PDB entry 8RLT | X-ray diffraction, 2.25 A resolution | chains A and D of the 5 polymer chains in the assembly

[Chain A]
Molecule: HLA class I histocompatibility antigen, alpha chain E
Source organism: Homo sapiens
Reference sequence: P13747 (HLAE_HUMAN); residues 1-276 here correspond to UniProt positions 22-297 (UniProt number = residue number + 21)
Sequence (276 residues; row label = number of the first residue in the row):
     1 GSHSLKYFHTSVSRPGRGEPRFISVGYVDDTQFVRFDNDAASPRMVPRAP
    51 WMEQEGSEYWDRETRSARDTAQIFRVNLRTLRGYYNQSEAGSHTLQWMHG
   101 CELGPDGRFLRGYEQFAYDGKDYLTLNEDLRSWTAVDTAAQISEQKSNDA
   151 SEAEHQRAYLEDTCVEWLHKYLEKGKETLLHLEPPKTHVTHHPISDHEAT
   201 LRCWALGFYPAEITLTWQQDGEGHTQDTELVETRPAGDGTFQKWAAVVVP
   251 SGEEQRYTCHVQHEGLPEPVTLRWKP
Cystine bridges: Cys101-Cys164, Cys203-Cys259

[Chain D]
Molecule: T cell receptor alpha variable 12-2, T cell receptor alpha chain MC.7.G5
Source organism: Homo sapiens
Reference sequence: chimeric construct of A0A075B6T6, P0DTU3: residues 2-91 from A0A075B6T6 (TVAL2_HUMAN) positions 23-112 (UniProt number = residue number + 21); residues 110-198 from P0DTU3 positions 132-220 (UniProt number = residue number + 22)
Sequence (199 residues; numbered 0 to 198; the number before each row is that of its first residue; numbering starts at 0):
     0 MAKEVEQNSGPLSVPEGAIASLNCTYSDRGSVSFFWYRQYSGKSPELIMS
    50 IYLNGLKEDGRFTAQLNKASQYVSLLIRDSQPSDSATYLCAVGNHNTGNM
   100 LTFGGGTRLMVKPHIQNPDPAVYQLRDSKSSDKSVCLFTDFDSQTNVSQS
   150 KDSDVYITDKCVLDMRSMDFKSNSAVAWSNKSDFACANAFNNSIIPEDT
Unresolved in the structure: 0-1, 131-132, 149-151, 191-198
Cystine bridges: Cys23-Cys89, Cys135-Cys185
Sequence notes: initiating methionine (0); expression tag (1); variant Val31 (Gln52 in A0A075B6T6), Ser49 (Phe70 in A0A075B6T6), Leu52 (Ser73 in A0A075B6T6), Leu55 (Asp76 in A0A075B6T6), Gly92, Asn93, His94, Asn95, Thr96, Gly97, Asn98, Met99, Leu100, Thr101, Phe102, Gly103, Gly104, Gly105, Thr106, Arg107, Leu108, Met109, His113 (Asn135 in P0DTU3), Cys160 (Thr182 in P0DTU3)

[How chain A and chain D interact]
Residue-residue contacts - 16 pairs, chain A then chain D:
  Arg62(A) - His94(D)
  Arg62(A) - Asn95(D)  hydrogen bond
  Arg65(A) - His94(D)  hydrogen bond (side chain-backbone)
  Arg65(A) - Asn95(D)  hydrogen bond (side chain-backbone)
  Arg65(A) - Thr96(D)
  Arg65(A) - Gly97(D)
  Ser66(A) - His94(D)
  Glu154(A) - Tyr51(D)
  Glu154(A) - Lys56(D)  salt bridge
  His155(A) - Tyr51(D)
  Arg157(A) - Leu52(D)
  Ala158(A) - Tyr51(D)  hydrophobic
  Ala158(A) - Leu52(D)  hydrophobic
  Glu161(A) - Leu52(D)
  Asp162(A) - Asn53(D)
  Asp162(A) - Lys67(D)  salt bridge
Interface residues without a listed pair, chain A (11 interface residues in all): Glu63, Thr163
Interface residues without a listed pair, chain D (11 interface residues in all): Val31, Ser49

[Overview]
The chain A/chain D interface involves 11 residues from each chain; the contacts include 3 hydrogen bonds and
2 salt bridges. Among the polar pairs are Glu154(A)-Lys56(D), Asp162(A)-Lys67(D) and Arg62(A)-Asn95(D).
Chain A is HLA class I histocompatibility antigen, alpha chain E and chain D is T cell receptor alpha variable
12-2, T cell receptor alpha chain MC.7.G5, both from Homo sapiens; the structure, TCR in complex with
HLA-E*01:03 bound to HBV envelope 371-379 index peptide, was determined by X-ray diffraction, deposited
together with 8RLU and 8RLV.
